PDB entry 8JXC | electron microscopy, 3.70 A resolution | chains A and H of the 3 polymer chains in the assembly

== Chain A ==
Molecule: LDL receptor related protein 2
Organism: Rattus norvegicus
Reference sequence: A0A0G2K9W7 (A0A0G2K9W7_RAT); residue numbers follow UniProt; this construct covers 1-4660
Chain sequence (4660 residues; each row starts with the number of its first residue):
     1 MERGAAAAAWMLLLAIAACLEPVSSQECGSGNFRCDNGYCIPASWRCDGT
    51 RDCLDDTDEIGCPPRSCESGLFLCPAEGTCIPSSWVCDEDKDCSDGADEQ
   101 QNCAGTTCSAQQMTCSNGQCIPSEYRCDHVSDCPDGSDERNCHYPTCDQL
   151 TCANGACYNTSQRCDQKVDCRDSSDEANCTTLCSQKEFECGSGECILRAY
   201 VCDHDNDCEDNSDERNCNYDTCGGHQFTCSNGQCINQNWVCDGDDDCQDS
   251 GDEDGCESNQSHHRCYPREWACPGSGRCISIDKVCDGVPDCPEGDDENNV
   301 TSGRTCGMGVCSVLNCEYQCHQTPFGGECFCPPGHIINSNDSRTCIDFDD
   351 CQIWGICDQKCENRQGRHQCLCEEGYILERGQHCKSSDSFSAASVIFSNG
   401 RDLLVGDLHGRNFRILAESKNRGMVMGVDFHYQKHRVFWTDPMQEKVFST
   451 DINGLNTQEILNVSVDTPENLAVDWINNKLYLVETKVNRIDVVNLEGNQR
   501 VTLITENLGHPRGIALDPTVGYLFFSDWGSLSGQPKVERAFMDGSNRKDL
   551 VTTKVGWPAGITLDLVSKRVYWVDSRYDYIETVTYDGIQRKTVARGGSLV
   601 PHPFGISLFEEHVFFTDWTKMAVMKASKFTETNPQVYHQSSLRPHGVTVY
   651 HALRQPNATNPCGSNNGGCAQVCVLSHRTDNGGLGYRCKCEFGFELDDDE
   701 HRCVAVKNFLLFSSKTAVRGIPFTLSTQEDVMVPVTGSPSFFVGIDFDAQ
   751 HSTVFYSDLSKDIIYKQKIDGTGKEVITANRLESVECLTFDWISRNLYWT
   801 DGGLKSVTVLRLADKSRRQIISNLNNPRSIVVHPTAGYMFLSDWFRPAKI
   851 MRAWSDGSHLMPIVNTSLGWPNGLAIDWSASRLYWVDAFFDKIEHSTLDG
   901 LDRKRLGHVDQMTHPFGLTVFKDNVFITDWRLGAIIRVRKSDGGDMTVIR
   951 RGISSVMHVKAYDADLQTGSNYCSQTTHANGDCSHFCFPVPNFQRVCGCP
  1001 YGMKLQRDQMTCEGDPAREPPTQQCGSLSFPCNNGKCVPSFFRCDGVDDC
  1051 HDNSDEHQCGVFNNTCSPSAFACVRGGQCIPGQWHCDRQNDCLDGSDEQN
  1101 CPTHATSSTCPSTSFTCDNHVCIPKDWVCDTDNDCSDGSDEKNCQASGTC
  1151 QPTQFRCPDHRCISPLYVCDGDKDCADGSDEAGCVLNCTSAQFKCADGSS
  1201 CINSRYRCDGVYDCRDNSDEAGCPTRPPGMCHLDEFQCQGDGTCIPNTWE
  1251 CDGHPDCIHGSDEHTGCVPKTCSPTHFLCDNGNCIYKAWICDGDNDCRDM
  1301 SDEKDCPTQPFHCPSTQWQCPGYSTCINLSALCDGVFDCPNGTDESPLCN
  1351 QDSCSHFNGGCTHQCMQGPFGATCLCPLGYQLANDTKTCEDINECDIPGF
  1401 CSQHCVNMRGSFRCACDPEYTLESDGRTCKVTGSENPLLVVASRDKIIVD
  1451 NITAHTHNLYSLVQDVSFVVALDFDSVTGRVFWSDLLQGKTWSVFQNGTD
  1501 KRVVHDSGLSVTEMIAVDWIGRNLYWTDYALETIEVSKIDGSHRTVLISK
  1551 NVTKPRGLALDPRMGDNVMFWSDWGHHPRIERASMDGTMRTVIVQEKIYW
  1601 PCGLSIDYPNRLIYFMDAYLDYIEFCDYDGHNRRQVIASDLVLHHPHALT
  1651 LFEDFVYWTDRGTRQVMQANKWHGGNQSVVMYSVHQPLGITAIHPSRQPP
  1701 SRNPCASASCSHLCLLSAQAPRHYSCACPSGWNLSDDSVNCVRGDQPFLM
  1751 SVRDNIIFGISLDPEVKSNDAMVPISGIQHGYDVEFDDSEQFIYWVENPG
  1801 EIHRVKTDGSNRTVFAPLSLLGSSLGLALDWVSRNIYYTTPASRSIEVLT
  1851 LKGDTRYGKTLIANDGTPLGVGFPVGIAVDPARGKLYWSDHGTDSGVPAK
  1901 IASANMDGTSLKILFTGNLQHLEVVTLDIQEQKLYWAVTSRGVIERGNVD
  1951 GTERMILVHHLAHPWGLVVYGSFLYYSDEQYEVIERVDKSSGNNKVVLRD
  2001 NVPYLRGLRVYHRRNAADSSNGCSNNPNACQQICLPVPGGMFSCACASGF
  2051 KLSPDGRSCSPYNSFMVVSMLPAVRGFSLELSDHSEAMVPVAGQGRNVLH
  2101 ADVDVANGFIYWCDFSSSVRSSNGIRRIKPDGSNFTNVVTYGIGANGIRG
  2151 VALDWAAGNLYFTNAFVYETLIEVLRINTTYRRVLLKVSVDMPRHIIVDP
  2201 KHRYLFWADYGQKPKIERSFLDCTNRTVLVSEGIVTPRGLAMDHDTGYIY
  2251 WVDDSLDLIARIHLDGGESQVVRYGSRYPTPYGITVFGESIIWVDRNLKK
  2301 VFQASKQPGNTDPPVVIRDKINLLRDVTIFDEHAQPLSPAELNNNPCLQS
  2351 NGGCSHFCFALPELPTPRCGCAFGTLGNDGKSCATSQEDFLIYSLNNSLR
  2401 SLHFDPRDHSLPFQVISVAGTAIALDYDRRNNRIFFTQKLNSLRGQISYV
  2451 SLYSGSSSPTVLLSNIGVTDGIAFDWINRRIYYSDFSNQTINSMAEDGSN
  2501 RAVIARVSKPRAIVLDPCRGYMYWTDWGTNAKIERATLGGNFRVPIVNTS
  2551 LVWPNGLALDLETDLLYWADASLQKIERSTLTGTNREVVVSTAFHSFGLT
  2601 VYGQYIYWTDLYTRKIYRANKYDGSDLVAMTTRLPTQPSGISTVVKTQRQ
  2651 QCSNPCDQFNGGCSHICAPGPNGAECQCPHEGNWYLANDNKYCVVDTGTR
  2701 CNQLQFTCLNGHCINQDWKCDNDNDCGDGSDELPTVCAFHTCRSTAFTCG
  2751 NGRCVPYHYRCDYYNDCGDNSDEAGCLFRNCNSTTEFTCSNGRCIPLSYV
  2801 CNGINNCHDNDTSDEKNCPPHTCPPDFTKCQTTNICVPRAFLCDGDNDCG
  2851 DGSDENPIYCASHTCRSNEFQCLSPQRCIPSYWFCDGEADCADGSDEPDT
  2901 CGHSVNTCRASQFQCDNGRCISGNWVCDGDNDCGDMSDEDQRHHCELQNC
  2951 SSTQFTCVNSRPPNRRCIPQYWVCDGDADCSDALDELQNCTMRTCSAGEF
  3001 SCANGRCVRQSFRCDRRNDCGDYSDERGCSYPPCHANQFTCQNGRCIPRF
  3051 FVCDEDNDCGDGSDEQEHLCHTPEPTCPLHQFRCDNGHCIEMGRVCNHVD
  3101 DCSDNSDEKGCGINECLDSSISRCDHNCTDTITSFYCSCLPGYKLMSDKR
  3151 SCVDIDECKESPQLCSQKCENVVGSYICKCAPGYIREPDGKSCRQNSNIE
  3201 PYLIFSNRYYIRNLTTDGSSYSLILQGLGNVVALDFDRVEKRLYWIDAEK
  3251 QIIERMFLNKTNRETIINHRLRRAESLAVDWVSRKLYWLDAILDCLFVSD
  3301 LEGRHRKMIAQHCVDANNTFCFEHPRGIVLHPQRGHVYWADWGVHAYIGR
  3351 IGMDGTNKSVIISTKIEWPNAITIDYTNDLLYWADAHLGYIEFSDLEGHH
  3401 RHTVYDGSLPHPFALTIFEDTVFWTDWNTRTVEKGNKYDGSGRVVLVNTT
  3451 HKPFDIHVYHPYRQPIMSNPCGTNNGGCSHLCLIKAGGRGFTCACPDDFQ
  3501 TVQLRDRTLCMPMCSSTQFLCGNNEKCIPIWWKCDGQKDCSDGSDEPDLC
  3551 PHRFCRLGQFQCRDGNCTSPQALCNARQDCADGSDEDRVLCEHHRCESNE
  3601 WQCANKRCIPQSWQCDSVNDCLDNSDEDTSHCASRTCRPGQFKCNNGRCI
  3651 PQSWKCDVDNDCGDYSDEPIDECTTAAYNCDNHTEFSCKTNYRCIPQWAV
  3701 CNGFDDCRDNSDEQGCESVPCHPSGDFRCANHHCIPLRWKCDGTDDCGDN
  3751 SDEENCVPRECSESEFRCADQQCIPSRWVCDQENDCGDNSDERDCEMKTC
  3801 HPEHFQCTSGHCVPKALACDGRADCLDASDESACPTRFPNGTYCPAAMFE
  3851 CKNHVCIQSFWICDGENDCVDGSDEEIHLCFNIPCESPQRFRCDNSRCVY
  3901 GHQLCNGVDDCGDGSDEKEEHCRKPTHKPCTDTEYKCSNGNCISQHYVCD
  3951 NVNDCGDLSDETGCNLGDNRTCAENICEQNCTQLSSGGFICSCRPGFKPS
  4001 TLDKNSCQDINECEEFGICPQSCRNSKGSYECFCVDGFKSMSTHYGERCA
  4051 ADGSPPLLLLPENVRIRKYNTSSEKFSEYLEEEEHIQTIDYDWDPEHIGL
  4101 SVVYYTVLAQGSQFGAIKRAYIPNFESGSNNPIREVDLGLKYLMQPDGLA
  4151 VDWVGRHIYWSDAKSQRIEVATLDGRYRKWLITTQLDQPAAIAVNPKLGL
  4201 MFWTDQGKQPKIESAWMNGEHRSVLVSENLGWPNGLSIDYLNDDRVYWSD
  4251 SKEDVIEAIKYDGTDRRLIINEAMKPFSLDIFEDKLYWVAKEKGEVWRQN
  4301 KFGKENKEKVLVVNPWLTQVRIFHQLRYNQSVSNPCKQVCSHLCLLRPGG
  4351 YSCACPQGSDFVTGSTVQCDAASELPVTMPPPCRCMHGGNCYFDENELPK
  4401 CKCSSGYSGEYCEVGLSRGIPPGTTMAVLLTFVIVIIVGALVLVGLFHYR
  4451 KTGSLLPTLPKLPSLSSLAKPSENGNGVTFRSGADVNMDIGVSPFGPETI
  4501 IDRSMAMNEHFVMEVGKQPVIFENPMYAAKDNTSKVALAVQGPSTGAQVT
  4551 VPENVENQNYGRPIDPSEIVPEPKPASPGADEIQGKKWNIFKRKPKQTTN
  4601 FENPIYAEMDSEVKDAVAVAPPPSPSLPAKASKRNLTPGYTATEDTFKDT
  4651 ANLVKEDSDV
Disordered / not traced: 1-185, 1313-2695, 2906-4660
Disulfides: Cys-190/Cys-208, Cys-222/Cys-234, Cys-229/Cys-247, Cys-241/Cys-256, Cys-265/Cys-278, Cys-272/Cys-291, Cys-285/Cys-306, Cys-311/Cys-320, Cys-316/Cys-329, Cys-331/Cys-345, Cys-351/Cys-361, Cys-357/Cys-370, Cys-372/Cys-384, Cys-662/Cys-673, Cys-669/Cys-688, Cys-690/Cys-703, Cys-973/Cys-987, Cys-983/Cys-997, Cys-999/Cys-1012, Cys-1025/Cys-1037, Cys-1032/Cys-1050, Cys-1044/Cys-1059, Cys-1066/Cys-1079, Cys-1073/Cys-1092, Cys-1086/Cys-1101, Cys-1110/Cys-1122, Cys-1117/Cys-1135, Cys-1129/Cys-1144, Cys-1150/Cys-1162, Cys-1157/Cys-1175, Cys-1169/Cys-1184, Cys-1188/Cys-1201, Cys-1195/Cys-1214, Cys-1208/Cys-1223, Cys-1231/Cys-1244, Cys-1238/Cys-1257, Cys-1251/Cys-1267, Cys-1272/Cys-1284, Cys-1279/Cys-1297, Cys-1291/Cys-1306, Cys-2701/Cys-2713, Cys-2708/Cys-2726, Cys-2720/Cys-2737, Cys-2742/Cys-2754, Cys-2749/Cys-2767, Cys-2761/Cys-2776, Cys-2781/Cys-2794, Cys-2789/Cys-2807, Cys-2801/Cys-2818, Cys-2823/Cys-2836, Cys-2830/Cys-2849, Cys-2843/Cys-2860, Cys-2865/Cys-2878, Cys-2872/Cys-2891, Cys-2885/Cys-2901
Covalently attached groups: 2-acetamido-2-deoxy-alpha-D-galactopyranose (A2G) linked to Thr-221, Thr-1022, Thr-1065, Thr-1109, Thr-1149, Thr-1225, Thr-1271, Thr-2741; N-acetylglucosamine (NAG) linked to Asn-340, Asn-462, Asn-657, Asn-865, Asn-1063, Asn-1187, Asn-2782, Asn-2810
Bound ions: Ca2+ site 1: Tyr-200, Asp-203, Asp-205, Asp-207, Asp-213, Glu-214; Ca2+ site 2: Trp-239, Asp-242, Asp-244, Asp-246, Asp-252, Glu-253; Ca2+ site 3: Lys-283, Asp-286, Val-288, Asp-290, Asp-296, Glu-297; Ca2+ site 4: Ser-575, Asp-578, Pro-601, Thr-1131; Ca2+ site 5: Ala-888, Asp-891, Thr-913; Ca2+ site 6: Phe-1042, Asp-1045, Val-1047, Asp-1049, Asp-1055, Glu-1056; Ca2+ site 7: Trp-1084, Asp-1087, Gln-1089, Asp-1091, Asp-1097, Glu-1098; Ca2+ site 8: Trp-1127, Asp-1130, Asp-1132, Asp-1134, Asp-1140, Glu-1141; Ca2+ site 9: Tyr-1167, Asp-1170, Asp-1172, Asp-1174, Asp-1180, Glu-1181; Ca2+ site 10: Tyr-1206, Asp-1209, Val-1211, Asp-1213, Asp-1219, Glu-1220; Ca2+ site 11: Trp-1249, Asp-1252, His-1254, Asp-1256, Asp-1262, Glu-1263; Ca2+ site 12: Trp-1289, Asp-1292, Asp-1294, Asp-1296, Asp-1302, Glu-1303; 5 more Ca2+ sites not listed

== Chain H ==
Molecule: unclear peptide
Organism: Rattus norvegicus
Chain sequence (5 residues; numbered 1 to 5; the number before each row is that of its first residue; X marks 4 residues of unknown identity (built as UNK)):
     1 XNXXX

== How chain A and chain H interact ==
Contacting residue pairs (6):
  Arg-828(A) / Asn-2(H)  hydrogen bond
  Trp-844(A) / Asn-2(H)
  Trp-870(A) / Asn-2(H)
  Asn-872(A) / Asn-2(H)  hydrogen bond
  Ala-888(A) / Asn-2(H)
  His-914(A) / Asn-2(H)  hydrogen bond
Interface residues without a listed pair, chain A (9 interface residues in all): Phe-741, Glu-786, Trp-930

== Summary ==
9 residues of chain A and 1 residues of chain H are in contact; the contacts include 3 hydrogen bonds. Polar
contacts include Arg-828(A)/Asn-2(H), Asn-872(A)/Asn-2(H) and His-914(A)/Asn-2(H). N-acetylglucosamine is
covalently linked to Asn-340(A), Asn-462(A), Asn-657(A), Asn-865(A), Asn-1063(A) and Asn-1187(A) and 2 more.
Here chain A is LDL receptor related protein 2 and chain H is unclear peptide, both from Rattus norvegicus.
Entry 8JXC (rat megalin wingB) was determined by electron microscopy (same publication as 8JUT, 8JUU, 8JX8,
8JX9, 8JXA, 8JXB and 5 further entries).
